8SDX - chains A and C; structure by X-ray diffraction, 2.69 A resolution.

# Chain A
Name: ATPase family AAA domain-containing protein 2B
From: Homo sapiens
Notes: fragment: bromodomain
UniProtKB: Q9ULI0 (ATD2B_HUMAN); numbering as in UniProt (aligned over 953-1085)
Amino-acid sequence (136 residues; each row starts with the number of its first residue):
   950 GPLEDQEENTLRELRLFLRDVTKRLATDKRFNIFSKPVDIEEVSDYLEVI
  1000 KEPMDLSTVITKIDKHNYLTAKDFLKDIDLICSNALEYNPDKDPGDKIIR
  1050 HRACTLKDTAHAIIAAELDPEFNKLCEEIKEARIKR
Not modelled in the structure: 950
Sequence notes: expression tag (950-952)

# Chain C
Name: histone H4S1CK5ac
Amino-acid sequence (15 residues; each row starts with the number of its first residue):
     1 CGRGKGGKGLGKGGA
Not modelled in the structure: 8-15
Modified positions: Lys-5 (N(6)-acetyllysine; ALY)

# Chain A / chain C interface
Residue-residue contacts (15; chain A residue first):
  Ile-982(A) with Lys-5(C)
  Phe-983(A) with Lys-5(C)
  Val-987(A) with Lys-5(C)
  Val-992(A) with Lys-5(C)
  Ser-993(A) with Arg-3(C), hydrogen bond
  Asp-994(A) with Arg-3(C), salt bridge
  Tyr-995(A) with Lys-5(C)
  Glu-1036(A) with Cys-1(C)
  Tyr-1037(A) with Cys-1(C); Gly-2(C), hydrogen bond (backbone-backbone); Arg-3(C); Gly-4(C), hydrogen bond (side chain-backbone)
  Asn-1038(A) with Lys-5(C)
  Pro-1039(A) with Gly-2(C)
  Ile-1048(A) with Lys-5(C)
Interface residues without a listed pair, chain A (16 interface residues in all): Glu-991, Val-998, Ala-1034, Asp-1045
Interface features reported in the paper:
  - pairs named by the authors: Ser-993(A)/Arg-3(C) (hydrogen bond), Asp-994(A)/Gly-2(C), Glu-1036(A)/Cys-1(C), Tyr-1037(A)/Gly-4(C) (hydrogen bond), Tyr-1037(A)/Cys-1(C), Asn-1038(A)/Lys-5(C) (hydrogen bond), Ile-1048(A)/Lys-5(C) (hydrophobic contact)

# Overview
16 residues of chain A and 5 residues of chain C are in contact, with 3 hydrogen bonds and 1 salt bridge.
Among the polar pairs are Asp-994(A)/Arg-3(C), Ser-993(A)/Arg-3(C) and Tyr-1037(A)/Gly-4(C). The paper
describes hydrogen bonds between Ser-993(A) and Arg-3(C), Tyr-1037(A) and Gly-4(C) and Asn-1038(A) and
Lys-5(C); contacts between Asp-994(A) and Gly-2(C), Glu-1036(A) and Cys-1(C) and Tyr-1037(A) and Cys-1(C); a
hydrophobic contact between Ile-1048(A) and Lys-5(C).
Chain A is ATPase family AAA domain-containing protein 2B (Homo sapiens) and chain C is histone H4S1CK5ac; the
structure, ATAD2B bromodomain in complex with histone H4 acetylated at lysine 5 with Serine 1 mutation to ...,
was determined by X-ray diffraction, deposited together with 8SDO, 8SDQ, 8UHL and 8UK5.
